PDB entry 2HRG | X-ray diffraction, 1.58 A resolution | chain A

Chain A:
Name: Laccase
Organism: Funalia trogii
Notes: EC 1.10.3.2
Reference sequence: Q9HDQ0 (Q9HDQ0_9APHY); residues 1-496 here correspond to UniProt positions 22-517 (UniProt number = residue number + 21)
Sequence (496 residues; numbered 1 to 496; the number before each row is that of its first residue):
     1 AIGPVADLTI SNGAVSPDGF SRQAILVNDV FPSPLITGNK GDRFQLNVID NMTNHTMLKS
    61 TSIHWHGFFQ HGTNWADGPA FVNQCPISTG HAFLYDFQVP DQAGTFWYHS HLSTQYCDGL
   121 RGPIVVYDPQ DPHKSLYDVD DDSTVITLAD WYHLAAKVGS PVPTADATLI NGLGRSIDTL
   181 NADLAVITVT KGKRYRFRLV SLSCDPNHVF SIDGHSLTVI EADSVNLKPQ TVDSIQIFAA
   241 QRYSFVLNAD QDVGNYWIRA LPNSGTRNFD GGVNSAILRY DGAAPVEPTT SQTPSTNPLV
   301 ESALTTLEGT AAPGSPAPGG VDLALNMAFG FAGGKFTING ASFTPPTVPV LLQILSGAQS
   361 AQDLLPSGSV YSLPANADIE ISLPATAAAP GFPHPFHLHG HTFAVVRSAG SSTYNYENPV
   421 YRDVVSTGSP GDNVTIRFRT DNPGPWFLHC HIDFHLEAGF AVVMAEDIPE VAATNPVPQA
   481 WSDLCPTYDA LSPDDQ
Disulfides: C85-C485, C117-C204
Covalently attached groups: glycan linked to N54; N-acetylglucosamine (NAG) linked to N433
Ion coordination: Cu ion site 1: H64, H397; Cu ion site 2: H66, H109, H451; Ca2+ site 1: A103, S224; Cu ion site 3: H111, H399, H449; Ca2+ site 2: S143, T188; Ca2+ site 3 near D183 (its only coordinating residue here); Cu ion site 4: H394, C450, H455
Residues lining bound ligands: 4-methylbenzoic acid (4MA): V162, D205, F331, F336, P390, G391, H455

Overview:
Chain A binds 4-methylbenzoic acid. Covalently linked N-acetylglucosamine: at N433. The Cu ion site 1 is built
by H64 and H397. The Cu ion site 2 is built by H66, H109 and H451.
Chain A is Laccase (Funalia trogii); the structure, Crystal Structure of Blue Laccase from Trametes trogii
complexed with p-methylbenzoate, was determined by X-ray diffraction, deposited together with 2HRH.
